PDB entry 6O7W | electron microscopy, 7.00 A resolution (low resolution: residue-level contacts below are approximate; hydrogen-bond / salt-bridge calls are withheld) | chains O and a of the 31 polymer chains in the assembly

# Chain O
Molecule: V-type proton ATPase subunit C
From: Saccharomyces cerevisiae (strain ATCC 204508 / S288c)
Reference sequence: P31412 (VATC_YEAST); numbering as in UniProt (aligned over 1-392)
Chain sequence (392 residues; each row starts with the number of its first residue):
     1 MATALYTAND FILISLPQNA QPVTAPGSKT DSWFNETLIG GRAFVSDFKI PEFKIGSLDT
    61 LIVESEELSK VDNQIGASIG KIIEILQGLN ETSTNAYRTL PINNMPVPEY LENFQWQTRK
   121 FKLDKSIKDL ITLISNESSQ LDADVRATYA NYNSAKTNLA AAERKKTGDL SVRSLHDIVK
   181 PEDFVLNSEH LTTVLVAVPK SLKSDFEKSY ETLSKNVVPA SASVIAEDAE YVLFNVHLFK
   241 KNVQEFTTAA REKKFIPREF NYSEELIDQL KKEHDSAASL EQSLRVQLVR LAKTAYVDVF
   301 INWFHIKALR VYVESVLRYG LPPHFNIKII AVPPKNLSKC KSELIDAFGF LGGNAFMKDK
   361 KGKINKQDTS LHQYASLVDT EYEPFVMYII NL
UniProt features mapped onto this chain:
  - modified residue: A2 (N-acetylalanine)
  - mutagenesis: F255 (F255A: Is rapidly degraded and disrupts stable ATPase assembly)

# Chain a
Molecule: V-type proton ATPase subunit a, Golgi isoform
From: Saccharomyces cerevisiae (strain ATCC 204508 / S288c)
Reference sequence: P37296 (STV1_YEAST); residue numbers follow UniProt; this construct covers 1-890
Chain sequence (890 residues; numbered 1 to 890; the number before each row is that of its first residue):
     1 MNQEEAIFRS ADMTYVQLYI PLEVIREVTF LLGKMSVFMV MDLNKDLTAF QRGYVNQLRR
    61 FDEVERMVGF LNEVVEKHAA ETWKYILHID DEGNDIAQPD MADLINTMEP LSLENVNDMV
   121 KEITDCESRA RQLDESLDSL RSKLNDLLEQ RQVIFECSKF IEVNPGIAGR ATNPEIEQEE
   181 RDVDEFRMTP DDISETLSDA FSFDDETPQD RGALGNDLTR NQSVEDLSFL EQGYQHRYMI
   241 TGSIRRTKVD ILNRILWRLL RGNLIFQNFP IEEPLLEGKE KVEKDCFIIF THGETLLKKV
   301 KRVIDSLNGK IVSLNTRSSE LVDTLNRQID DLQRILDTTE QTLHTELLVI HDQLPVWSAM
   361 TKREKYVYTT LNKFQQESQG LIAEGWVPST ELIHLQDSLK DYIETLGSEY STVFNVILTN
   421 KLPPTYHRTN KFTQAFQSIV DAYGIATYKE INAGLATVVT FPFMFAIMFG DMGHGFILFL
   481 MALFLVLNER KFGAMHRDEI FDMAFTGRYV LLLMGAFSVY TGLLYNDIFS KSMTIFKSGW
   541 QWPSTFRKGE SIEAKKTGVY PFGLDFAWHG TDNGLLFSNS YKMKLSILMG YAHMTYSFMF
   601 SYINYRAKNS KVDIIGNFIP GLVFMQSIFG YLSWAIVYKW SKDWIKDDKP APGLLNMLIN
   661 MFLAPGTIDD QLYSGQAKLQ VVLLLAALVC VPWLLLYKPL TLRRLNKNGG GGRPHGYQSV
   721 GNIEHEEQIA QQRHSAEGFQ GMIISDVASV ADSINESVGG GEQGPFNFGD VMIHQVIHTI
   781 EFCLNCISHT ASYLRLWALS LAHAQLSSVL WDMTISNAFS SKNSGSPLAV MKVVFLFAMW
   841 FVLTVCILVF MEGTSAMLHA LRLHWVEAMS KFFEGEGYAY EPFSFRAIIE
Not modelled in the structure: 1-15, 36-57, 79-110, 164-237, 273-281, 417-452, 708-765, 872-890
UniProt features mapped onto this chain:
  - modified residue: M1 (N-acetylmethionine), S223 (Phosphoserine), S228 (Phosphoserine)

# Interface between chain O and chain a
Residue-residue contacts - 16 pairs, chain O then chain a:
  D59(O) with E294(a); T295(a)
  T60(O) with T295(a)
  S370(O) with D250(a); I251(a); R254(a)
  S376(O) with R258(a)
  L377(O) with R258(a); L259(a)
  V378(O) with W257(a); R258(a); L259(a)
  D379(O) with R254(a); W257(a); R258(a)
  T380(O) with W257(a)
Also at the interface, not in a pair above, chain O (11 interface residues in all): L58, I62, L371
Also at the interface, not in a pair above, chain a (11 interface residues in all): N253, I255, R261

# Overview
Chain O and chain a each contribute 11 residues to their interface. Curated annotation (UniProt) lists one
mutagenesis site on chain O.
Here chain O is V-type proton ATPase subunit C and chain a is V-type proton ATPase subunit a, Golgi isoform,
both from Saccharomyces cerevisiae (strain ATCC 204508 / S288c). Entry 6O7W (Saccharomyces cerevisiae V-ATPase
Stv1-V1VO State 2) was determined by electron microscopy (same publication as 6O7T, 6O7U, 6O7V and 6O7X).
